PDB entry 1MG3 | X-ray diffraction, 2.40 A resolution | chains B and E of the 8 polymer chains in the assembly

== Chain B ==
Name: Methylamine dehydrogenase, light chain
From: Paracoccus denitrificans
Notes: EC 1.4.99.3
UniProtKB: P22619 (DHML_PARDE); residues 1-131 here correspond to UniProt positions 58-188 (UniProt number = residue number + 57)
Chain sequence (131 residues; row label = number of the first residue in the row):
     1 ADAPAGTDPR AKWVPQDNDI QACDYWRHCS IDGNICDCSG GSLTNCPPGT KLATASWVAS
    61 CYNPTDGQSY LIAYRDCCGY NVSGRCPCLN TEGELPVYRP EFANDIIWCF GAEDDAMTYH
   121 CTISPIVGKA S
Disordered / not traced: 1-6
Construct notes: modified residue (57)
Modified positions: Trp57 (trw3-(2-amino-3-hydroxy-propyl)-6-(n'-cyclohexyl-hydrazino)octahydro-indol-7-ol; TRW)
Disulfide bonds: Cys23-Cys88, Cys29-Cys61, Cys36-Cys121, Cys38-Cys86, Cys46-Cys77, Cys78-Cys109
Covalently attached groups: covalent link Trp57-Trp108

== Chain E ==
Name: Methylamine dehydrogenase, heavy chain
From: Paracoccus denitrificans
Notes: EC 1.4.99.3
UniProtKB: P29894 (DHMH_PARDE); residues -3 to 386 here correspond to UniProt positions 28-417 (UniProt number = residue number + 31)
Chain sequence (390 residues; each row starts with the number of its first residue; numbers below 1 keep their minus sign (Ala-3 is residue -3)):
    -3 AASAQDAPEA ETQAQETQGQ AAARAAAADL AAGQDDEPRI LEAPAPDARR VYVNDPAHAA
    57 AVTQQFVIDG EAGRVIGMID GGFLPNPVVA DDGSFIAHAS TVFSRIARGE RTDYVEVFDP
   117 VTLLPTADIE LPDAPRFLVG TYPWMTSLTP DGKTLLFYQF SPAPAVGVVD LEGKAFKRML
   177 DVPDCYHIFP TAPDTFFMHC RDGSLAKVAF GTEGTPEITH TEVFHPEDEF LINHPAYSQK
   237 AGRLVWPTYT GKIHQIDLSS GDAKFLPAVE ALTEAERADG WRPGGWQQVA YHRALDRIYL
   297 LVDQRDEWRH KTASRFVVVL DAKTGERLAK FEMGHEIDSI NVSQDEKPLL YALSTGDKTL
   357 YIHDAESGEE LRSVNQLGHG PQVITTADMG
Disordered / not traced: -3 to 4
Construct notes: engineered mutation Ala55 (Phe86 in P29894)
Disulfide bonds: Cys181-Cys196

== Chain B / chain E interface ==
Residue-residue contacts (76):
  Asp17(B) - Ala23(E)
  Asn18(B) - Gln16(E)
  Asn18(B) - Ala19(E)
  Asp19(B) - Glu7(E)
  Asp19(B) - Glu12(E)
  Asp19(B) - Gly15(E)
  Asp19(B) - Ala19(E)
  Ile20(B) - Gly15(E)  hydrogen bond (backbone-backbone)
  Ile20(B) - Ala18(E)  hydrophobic
  Ile20(B) - Ala19(E)
  Gln21(B) - Glu7(E)
  Gln21(B) - Gln11(E)
  Ala22(B) - Glu7(E)
  Cys23(B) - Glu5(E)  hydrogen bond
  Arg27(B) - Asp32(E)  salt bridge
  Asp37(B) - Arg70(E)  salt bridge
  Cys38(B) - Val71(E)
  Ser39(B) - Val71(E)
  Ser39(B) - Gly73(E)
  Ser39(B) - Met74(E)
  Gly40(B) - Leu37(E)
  Gly40(B) - Val71(E)  hydrogen bond (backbone-backbone)
  Gly40(B) - Ile72(E)
  Gly40(B) - Gly73(E)
  Gly41(B) - Leu37(E)
  Gly41(B) - Arg70(E)  hydrogen bond (backbone-side chain)
  Ser42(B) - Leu37(E)
  Leu43(B) - Ala22(E)  hydrophobic
  Thr44(B) - Asp32(E)
  Thr44(B) - Pro34(E)
  Asn45(B) - Pro34(E)
  Asn45(B) - Arg35(E)  hydrogen bond (side chain-backbone)
  Asn45(B) - Leu37(E)
  Cys46(B) - Arg35(E)  hydrogen bond (backbone-backbone)
  Cys46(B) - Ile36(E)
  Cys46(B) - Leu37(E)  hydrogen bond (backbone-backbone)
  Pro47(B) - Ile36(E)
  Pro48(B) - Leu37(E)
  Pro48(B) - Glu38(E)
  Pro48(B) - Ala39(E)
  Pro48(B) - Ile72(E)
  Pro48(B) - Val117(E)
  Pro48(B) - Thr118(E)
  Pro48(B) - Leu119(E)  hydrophobic
  Gly49(B) - Thr118(E)  hydrogen bond (backbone-backbone)
  Gly49(B) - Leu120(E)
  Thr50(B) - Ile36(E)
  Leu52(B) - Pro34(E)
  Leu52(B) - Arg35(E)
  Asn63(B) - Leu26(E)
  Asp66(B) - Leu26(E)
  Tyr70(B) - Leu26(E)
  Arg75(B) - Pro34(E)
  Tyr80(B) - Met74(E)  hydrogen bond (side chain-backbone)
  Tyr80(B) - Asp76(E)
  Tyr80(B) - Leu119(E)
  Asn81(B) - Gln60(E)
  Asn81(B) - Asp76(E)  hydrogen bond (backbone-side chain)
  Val82(B) - Gln60(E)  hydrogen bond (backbone-side chain)
  Ser83(B) - Met74(E)
  Gly84(B) - Gln372(E)
  Arg85(B) - Val71(E)
  Arg85(B) - Val370(E)
  Arg85(B) - Asn371(E)  hydrogen bond (side chain-backbone)
  Arg85(B) - Gln372(E)
  Cys86(B) - Gln11(E)  hydrogen bond
  Cys86(B) - Gln372(E)  hydrogen bond (backbone-side chain)
  Pro87(B) - Glu5(E)
  Pro87(B) - Gln372(E)
  Glu113(B) - Ile36(E)
  His120(B) - Met74(E)
  Ile123(B) - Pro34(E)  hydrophobic
  Pro125(B) - Asp32(E)
  Pro125(B) - Pro34(E)  hydrophobic
  Ile126(B) - Leu26(E)  hydrophobic
  Ile126(B) - Asp32(E)  hydrogen bond (backbone-side chain)
Interface residues without a listed pair, chain B (42 interface residues in all): Tyr25, Gly79
Interface residues without a listed pair, chain E (38 interface residues in all): Gln14, Glu33, Val58, Phe62, Ile75, Leu373

== Overview ==
42 residues of chain B and 38 residues of chain E are in contact, with 15 hydrogen bonds and 2 salt bridges.
Polar pairs include Arg27(B)-Asp32(E), Asp37(B)-Arg70(E) and Cys23(B)-Glu5(E).
Here chain B is Methylamine dehydrogenase, light chain and chain E is Methylamine dehydrogenase, heavy chain,
both from Paracoccus denitrificans. Entry 1MG3 (Mutation of alpha PHE55 of methylamine dehydrogenase alters
the reorganization energy and electronic coupling for its ...) was determined by X-ray diffraction (same
publication as 1MG2).
